7AER - chains A and D of the 4 polymer chains in the assembly; structure by X-ray diffraction, 3.00 A resolution.

[Chain A]
Name: Toxin-antitoxin system antidote Mnt family
Source organism: Shewanella oneidensis (strain MR-1)
UniProt: Q8ECH7 (Q8ECH7_SHEON); residues 1-139 here = UniProt positions 1-139
Sequence (139 residues; row label = number of the first residue in the row):
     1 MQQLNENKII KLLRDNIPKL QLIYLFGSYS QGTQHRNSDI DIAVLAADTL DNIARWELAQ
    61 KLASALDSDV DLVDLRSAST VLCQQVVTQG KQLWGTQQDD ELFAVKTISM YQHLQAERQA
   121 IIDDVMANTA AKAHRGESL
Unresolved in the structure: 30-37, 128-139
Modified residues: Mse-1 (selenomethionine); Mse-110 (selenomethionine; parent Met); Mse-126 (selenomethionine; parent Met)
Residues lining bound ligands: adenosine monophosphate (AMP): Leu-45, Thr-49, Leu-75, Arg-76, Phe-103, Lys-106, Mse-110
UniProt features mapped onto this chain:
  - motif: Gly-27 to Asp-41 (GSX(10)DXD motif)
  - binding site (Mg(2+)): Asp-39, Asp-41, Asp-71
  - mutagenesis: Gly-27 to Ser-28 (No longer AMPylates HepT, reduced ability to neutralize HepT), Asp-39 to Asp-41 (No longer AMPylates HepT, reduced ability to neutralize HepT, still binds HepT), Gln-98 to His-113 (Significantly reduces antitoxin function, reduced ability to neutralize HepT, decreased ability to AMPylate HepT)

[Chain D]
Name: Toxin-antitoxin system toxin HepN family
Source organism: Shewanella oneidensis (strain MR-1)
UniProt: Q8ECH6 (Q8ECH6_SHEON); residues 1-133 here = UniProt positions 1-133
Sequence (139 residues; each row starts with the number of its first residue):
     1 MNDIIINKIA TIKRCIKRIQ QVYGDGSQFK QDFTLQDSVI LNLQRCCEAC IDIANHINRQ
    61 QQLGIPQSSR DSFTLLAQNN LITQPLSDNL KKMVGLRNIA VHDYQELNLD IVVHVVQHHL
   121 EDFEQFIDVI KAEHHHHHH
Unresolved in the structure: 1, 134-139
Sequence notes: expression tag (134-139)
Modified residues: Mse-1 (selenomethionine); Mse-93 (selenomethionine; parent Met)
UniProt features mapped onto this chain:
  - motif: Arg-97 to Tyr-104 (RX(4)HXY motif)
  - active site: Arg-97, His-102
  - modified residue: Tyr-104 (O-tri-AMP-tyrosine)
  - mutagenesis: Cys-15 (C15R: Loss of toxicity), His-56 (H56P: Loss of toxicity), Arg-70 (R70H: Loss of toxicity), Val-94 (V94G: Loss of toxicity), Arg-97 (R97G: Loss of toxicity), Asn-98 (N98T: Loss of toxicity; when associated with C-104), His-102 (H102A: Loss of toxicity), Tyr-104 (Y104A: No loss of toxicity. No longer AMPylated by MntA), Leu-107 (L107H: Loss of toxicity), His-118 (H118P: Loss of toxicity)

[Interface between chain A and chain D]
Residue-residue contacts (20):
  Asn-52(A) / Leu-107(D)  hydrogen bond (side chain-backbone)
  Asn-52(A) / Asp-110(D)
  Ile-53(A) / Asp-110(D)
  Ile-53(A) / His-114(D)
  Trp-56(A) / Lys-92(D)
  Trp-56(A) / Mse-93(D)  hydrophobic
  Trp-56(A) / Ile-111(D)  hydrophobic
  Glu-57(A) / Lys-92(D)  salt bridge
  Glu-57(A) / His-114(D)  salt bridge
  Gln-60(A) / Arg-70(D)
  Gln-60(A) / Lys-92(D)
  Gln-60(A) / Gly-95(D)
  Ala-63(A) / Arg-70(D)
  Ser-64(A) / Lys-91(D)  hydrogen bond
  Asp-67(A) / Ser-68(D)  hydrogen bond
  Asp-67(A) / Arg-70(D)
  Asp-67(A) / Asp-71(D)
  Ser-68(A) / Arg-70(D)
  Asp-69(A) / Arg-70(D)  salt bridge
  Asp-69(A) / Arg-97(D)  salt bridge
Other interface residues (no listed pair), chain A (11 interface residues in all): Arg-55
Other interface residues (no listed pair), chain D (16 interface residues in all): Val-94, Asn-98, Val-115, His-119

[In short]
11 residues of chain A and 16 residues of chain D are in contact, with 3 hydrogen bonds and 4 salt bridges.
Polar contacts include Glu-57(A)/Lys-92(D), Glu-57(A)/His-114(D) and Asp-69(A)/Arg-70(D). Ligands of chain A:
adenosine monophosphate.
Chain A is Toxin-antitoxin system antidote Mnt family and chain D is Toxin-antitoxin system toxin HepN family,
both from Shewanella oneidensis (strain MR-1); the structure, Rebuilt and re-refined PDB entry 5yep:
tri-AMPylated Shewanella oneidensis HEPN toxin in complex with MNT antitoxin, was determined by X-ray
diffraction together with 7AE2, 7AE6 and 7AE9 from the same study.
